Entry 3MQ7 (X-ray diffraction, 2.28 A resolution); this record covers chains B and L of the 12 polymer chains in the assembly.

== Chain B (and L) ==
Protein: Bone marrow stromal antigen 2
Organism: Homo sapiens
Notes: chain L of this document is another copy of the same molecule, construct and numbering; everything in this record applies to it too
Reference sequence: Q10589 (BST2_HUMAN); residue numbers follow UniProt; this construct covers 47-161
Sequence (121 residues; each row starts with the number of its first residue):
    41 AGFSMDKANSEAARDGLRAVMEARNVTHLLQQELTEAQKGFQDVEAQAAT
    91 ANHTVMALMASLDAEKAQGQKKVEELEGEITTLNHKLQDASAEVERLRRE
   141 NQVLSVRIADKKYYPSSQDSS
Disordered / not traced: 41-50, 150-161
Sequence notes: expression tag (41-46); engineered mutation Ala53 (Cys in Q10589), Ala63 (Cys in Q10589), Ala91 (Cys in Q10589)
Modified positions: Mse45 (selenomethionine); Mse61, Mse96, Mse99 (selenomethionine; parent Met)

== Chain B / chain L interface ==
Residue-residue contacts (13; chain B residue first):
  Asn92(B) - Arg54(L)  hydrogen bond
  His93(B) - Leu57(L)
  Mse96(B) - Arg54(L)
  Mse96(B) - Leu57(L)  hydrophobic
  Mse96(B) - Arg58(L)
  Mse96(B) - Mse61(L)
  Ala97(B) - Mse61(L)
  Ala100(B) - Mse61(L)  hydrophobic
  Ala100(B) - Asn65(L)  hydrogen bond (backbone-side chain)
  Ala104(B) - Asn65(L)
  Lys111(B) - Gln72(L)
  Lys111(B) - Glu73(L)  salt bridge
  Lys111(B) - Glu76(L)  salt bridge
Also at the interface, not in a pair above, chain B (10 interface residues in all): Ala107, Gln108, Glu115
Also at the interface, not in a pair above, chain L (9 interface residues in all): Leu69

== Overview ==
10 residues of chain B face 9 of chain L across their interface; the contacts include 2 hydrogen bonds and 2
salt bridges. Among the polar pairs are Lys111(B)-Glu73(L), Lys111(B)-Glu76(L) and Asn92(B)-Arg54(L).
Both chains are Bone marrow stromal antigen 2 (Homo sapiens). Entry 3MQ7 (Crystal Structure of Ectodomain
Mutant of BST-2/Tetherin/CD317) was determined by X-ray diffraction (same publication as 3MQ9, 3MQB and 3MQC).
